7U4D - chains F and I of the 22 polymer chains in the assembly; structure by electron microscopy, 8.10 A resolution (very low resolution: no residue pairs are listed; an interface is given only as per-side residue counts).

[Chain F]
Name: Histone H4
Source organism: Homo sapiens
Reference sequence: P62805 (H4_HUMAN); residues 0-102 here correspond to UniProt positions 1-103 (UniProt number = residue number + 1)
Chain sequence (103 residues; each row starts with the number of its first residue; numbering starts at 0):
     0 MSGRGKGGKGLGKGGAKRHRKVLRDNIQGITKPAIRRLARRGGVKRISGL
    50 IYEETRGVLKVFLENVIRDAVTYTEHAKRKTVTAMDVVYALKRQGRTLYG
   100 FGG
Not modelled in the structure: 0-23, 102
Swiss-Prot annotation at these positions:
  - DNA-binding region: Lys16 to Lys20
  - modified residue: Ser1 (N-acetylserine), Arg3 (Asymmetric dimethylarginine), Lys5 (N6-(2-hydroxyisobutyryl)lysine), Lys8 (N6-(2-hydroxyisobutyryl)lysine), Lys12 (N6-(2-hydroxyisobutyryl)lysine), Lys16 (N6-(2-hydroxyisobutyryl)lysine), Lys20 (N6,N6,N6-trimethyllysine), Lys31 (N6-(2-hydroxyisobutyryl)lysine), Lys44 (N6-(2-hydroxyisobutyryl)lysine), Ser47 (Phosphoserine), Tyr51 (Phosphotyrosine), Lys59 (N6-(2-hydroxyisobutyryl)lysine), Lys77 (N6-(2-hydroxyisobutyryl)lysine), Lys79 (N6-(2-hydroxyisobutyryl)lysine), Thr80 (Phosphothreonine), Tyr88 (Phosphotyrosine), Lys91 (N6-(2-hydroxyisobutyryl)lysine)
  - cross-link (Glycyl lysine isopeptide (Lys-Gly)): Lys12 (interchain with G-Cter in SUMO2), Lys20 (interchain with G-Cter in SUMO2), Lys31 (interchain with G-Cter in SUMO2), Lys59 (interchain with G-Cter in SUMO2), Lys79 (interchain with G-Cter in SUMO2), Lys91 (interchain with G-Cter in SUMO2)

[Chain I]
Molecule: 147-nt DNA strand
Sequence (147 nucleotides; numbered -73 to 73; the number before each row is that of its first residue; numbers below 1 keep their minus sign (DA-73 is residue -73)):
   -73 ATCTGAGAATCCGGTGCCGAGGCCGCTCAATTGGTCGTAGACAGCTCTAG
   -23 CACCGCTTAAACGCACGTACGCGCTGTCCCCCGCGTTTTAACCGCCAAGG
    27 GGATTACTCCCTAGTCTCCAGGCACGTGTCAGATATATACATCCGAT
Not modelled in the structure: -73 to -70, 70-73

[Chain F / chain I interface]
At this resolution (8 A) residue pairs are not listed: 9 residues of chain F and 4 of chain I lie at the interface.

[Overview]
Chain F and chain I form an interface of 9 and 4 residues respectively. From UniProt: a DNA-binding region on
chain F.
Chain F is Histone H4 (Homo sapiens) and chain I is a 147-nt DNA strand; the structure, CryoEM structure of
CENP-N promoted nucleosome stacks with CENP-A and 601 DNA sequence, was determined by electron microscopy,
deposited together with 7U46 and 7U47.
